PDB entry 9H9R | electron microscopy, 8.20 A resolution (very low resolution: no residue pairs are listed; an interface is given only as per-side residue counts) | chains C and F of the 42 polymer chains in the assembly

Chain C:
Molecule: Spindle pole body component
Source organism: Candida albicans
Reference sequence: Q59PZ2 (Q59PZ2_CANAL); numbering as in UniProt (aligned over 1-871)
Amino-acid sequence (896 residues; numbered -24 to 871; the number before each row is that of its first residue; numbers below 1 keep their minus sign (Met-24 is residue -24)):
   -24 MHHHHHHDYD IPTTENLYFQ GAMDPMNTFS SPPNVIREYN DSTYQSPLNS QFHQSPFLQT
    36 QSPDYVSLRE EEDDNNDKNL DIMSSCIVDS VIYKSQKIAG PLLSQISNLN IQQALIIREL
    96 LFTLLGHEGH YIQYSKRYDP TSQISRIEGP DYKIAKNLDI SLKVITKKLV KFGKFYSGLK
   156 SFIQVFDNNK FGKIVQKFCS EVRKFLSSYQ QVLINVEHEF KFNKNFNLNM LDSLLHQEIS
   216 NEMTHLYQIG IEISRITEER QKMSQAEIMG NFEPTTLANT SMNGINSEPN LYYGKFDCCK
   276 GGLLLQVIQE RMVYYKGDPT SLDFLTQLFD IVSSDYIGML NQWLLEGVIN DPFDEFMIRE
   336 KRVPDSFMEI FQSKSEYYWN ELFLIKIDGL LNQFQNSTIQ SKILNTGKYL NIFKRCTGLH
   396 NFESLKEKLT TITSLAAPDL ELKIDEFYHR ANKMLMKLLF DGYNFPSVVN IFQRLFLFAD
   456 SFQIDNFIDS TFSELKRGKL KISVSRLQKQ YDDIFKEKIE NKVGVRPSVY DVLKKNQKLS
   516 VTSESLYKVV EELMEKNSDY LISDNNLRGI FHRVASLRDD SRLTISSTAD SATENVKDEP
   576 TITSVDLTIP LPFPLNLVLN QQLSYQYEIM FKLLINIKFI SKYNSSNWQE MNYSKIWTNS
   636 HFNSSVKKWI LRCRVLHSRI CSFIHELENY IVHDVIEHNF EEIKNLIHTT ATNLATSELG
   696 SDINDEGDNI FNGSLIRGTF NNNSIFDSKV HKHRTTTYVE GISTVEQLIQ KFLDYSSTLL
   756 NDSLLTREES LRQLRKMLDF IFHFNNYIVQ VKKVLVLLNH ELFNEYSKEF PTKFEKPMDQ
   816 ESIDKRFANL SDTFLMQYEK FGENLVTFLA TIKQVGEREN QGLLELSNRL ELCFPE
Not modelled in the structure: -24 to 36, 46-53, 238-275, 530-572, 805-813, 870-871
Differences from the reference sequence: initiating methionine (-24); expression tag (-23 to 0)

Chain F:
Molecule: Mto2p-binding domain-containing protein
Source organism: Candida albicans
Reference sequence: Q5AGV5 (Q5AGV5_CANAL); residues 1-599 here = UniProt positions 1-599
Amino-acid sequence (615 residues; numbered 1 to 615; the number before each row is that of its first residue):
     1 MSNLSINESN DNSNVSILSN KSGAQSSTNS SPNLIVFKQP EDLSIQLQQQ QQGTQEDTPE
    61 EEEEEEEEME QITQLEVQQE NQPDTLSSSP FISRPNSPLD DIIRPQGTSS PSLTIRDSYS
   121 SQVDINISNL HKSLNEMRLS TDPVDNNNNN NKVNKNNPTN SDISNDDIIT IDNLTPSRIQ
   181 PKNISPWRQF RPTLRGSPES TPRSLFQNKP NLKFNNGLSP TNGSRDMVTN NIATTTKSRE
   241 EELNKRIVNY KIQLKLMKNF LQELIDRNNL DPHEFHTLLR RNNNNIMNNE NNPLSTSLSQ
   301 TSTLEIQHQN LQIELDEALE LNKQLYNKIE TANKEISDKD LQISNYESRI NLINYSVDEL
   361 IYILINEYDK NNYSHGGSNT TSPGKETLQQ SISAQLEVKL NVLKLELMTR LDQSHQYNNK
   421 PHDLFTPPYT SSEYGVSTNN VANKNDLEGY IHIIEDLIKT VDELELTCEN YKANKNELQN
   481 QLVEQINESI RIKNNFQIMS NKFNQLRQSL SEKENDKNLD EFSKNNHQQQ QQQQIQQLEQ
   541 KLIEYEKCIT ILQDELDQYK QPSDTTNTTN NNNNNNNNNN RSSYSSYNNH RNSSLNELNG
   601 SGSGSEQKLI SEEDL
Not modelled in the structure: 1-238, 270-615
Differences from the reference sequence: expression tag (600-615)
What the authors report for this chain:
  - mutagenesis - E317R/L319A/L321R/Y326A, E455A/D456A/I458A/D462A: decreased binding to FLAG-Stu2882-924

How chain C and chain F interact:
At this resolution (8 A) residue pairs are not listed: 9 residues of chain C and 8 of chain F lie at the interface.

Overview:
Chain C and chain F form an interface of 9 and 8 residues respectively. The paper reports that
E317R/L319A/L321R/Y326A and E455A/D456A/I458A/D462A of chain F reduce binding to FLAG-Stu2882-924.
Here chain C is Spindle pole body component and chain F is Mto2p-binding domain-containing protein, both from
Candida albicans. Entry 9H9R (Full gamma-tubulin ring complex composed of the Candida albicans gamma-tubulin
small complex in complex with Spc72 ...) was determined by electron microscopy, deposited together with 9H9P
and 9H9Q.
